Entry 5G2C (X-ray diffraction, 2.31 A resolution); this record covers chain A.

== Chain A ==
Molecule: Chloride pumping rhodopsin
Source organism: Nonlabens marinus S1-08
Notes: fragment: seven trans-membrane
Reference sequence: W8VZW3 (W8VZW3_9FLAO); residues 1-272 here = UniProt positions 1-272
Amino-acid sequence (275 residues; each row starts with the number of its first residue; numbers below 1 keep their minus sign (Pro-2 is residue -2)):
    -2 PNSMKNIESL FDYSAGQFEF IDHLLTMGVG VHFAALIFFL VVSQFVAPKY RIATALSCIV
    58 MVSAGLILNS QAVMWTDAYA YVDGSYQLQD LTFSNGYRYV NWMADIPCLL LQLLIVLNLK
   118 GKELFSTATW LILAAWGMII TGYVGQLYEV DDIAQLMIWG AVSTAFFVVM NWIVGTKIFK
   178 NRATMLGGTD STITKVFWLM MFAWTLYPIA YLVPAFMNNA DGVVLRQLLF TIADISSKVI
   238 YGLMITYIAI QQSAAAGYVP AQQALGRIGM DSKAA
Not modelled in the structure: 266-272
Sequence notes: expression tag (-2 to 0); engineered mutation Asp102 (Thr in W8VZW3)
Covalently attached groups: retinal (RET) linked to Lys235
Residues lining bound ligands: retinal (RET): Tyr96, Trp99, Asp102, Ile103, Leu106, Met135, Ile136, Gly139, Gly157, Ser160, Thr161, Phe164, Trp201, Tyr204, Pro205, Tyr208, Ser234
What the authors report for this chain:
  - contacts within the chain: Asn98-Asp102
  - mutagenesis - F15A, W72A, Y83A: decreased stability

== In short ==
Retinal is covalently linked to Lys235. The paper reports that F15A, W72A and Y83A reduce stability; contacts
within the chain involving Asn98 and Asp102.
Chain A is Chloride pumping rhodopsin (Nonlabens marinus S1-08); the structure, The crystal structure of
light-driven chloride pump ClR (T102D) mutant at pH 4.5, was determined by X-ray diffraction (same publication
as 5G28, 5G2A, 5G2D and 5G54).
